Entry 6TG9 (electron microscopy, 3.24 A resolution); this record covers chains A and B of the 8 polymer chains in the assembly.

Chain A:
Molecule: Formate dehydrogenase subunit alpha
From: Rhodobacter capsulatus
UniProt: A0A0E2PAE3 (A0A0E2PAE3_RHOCA); residue numbers follow UniProt; this construct covers 1-958
Sequence (958 residues; row label = number of the first residue in the row):
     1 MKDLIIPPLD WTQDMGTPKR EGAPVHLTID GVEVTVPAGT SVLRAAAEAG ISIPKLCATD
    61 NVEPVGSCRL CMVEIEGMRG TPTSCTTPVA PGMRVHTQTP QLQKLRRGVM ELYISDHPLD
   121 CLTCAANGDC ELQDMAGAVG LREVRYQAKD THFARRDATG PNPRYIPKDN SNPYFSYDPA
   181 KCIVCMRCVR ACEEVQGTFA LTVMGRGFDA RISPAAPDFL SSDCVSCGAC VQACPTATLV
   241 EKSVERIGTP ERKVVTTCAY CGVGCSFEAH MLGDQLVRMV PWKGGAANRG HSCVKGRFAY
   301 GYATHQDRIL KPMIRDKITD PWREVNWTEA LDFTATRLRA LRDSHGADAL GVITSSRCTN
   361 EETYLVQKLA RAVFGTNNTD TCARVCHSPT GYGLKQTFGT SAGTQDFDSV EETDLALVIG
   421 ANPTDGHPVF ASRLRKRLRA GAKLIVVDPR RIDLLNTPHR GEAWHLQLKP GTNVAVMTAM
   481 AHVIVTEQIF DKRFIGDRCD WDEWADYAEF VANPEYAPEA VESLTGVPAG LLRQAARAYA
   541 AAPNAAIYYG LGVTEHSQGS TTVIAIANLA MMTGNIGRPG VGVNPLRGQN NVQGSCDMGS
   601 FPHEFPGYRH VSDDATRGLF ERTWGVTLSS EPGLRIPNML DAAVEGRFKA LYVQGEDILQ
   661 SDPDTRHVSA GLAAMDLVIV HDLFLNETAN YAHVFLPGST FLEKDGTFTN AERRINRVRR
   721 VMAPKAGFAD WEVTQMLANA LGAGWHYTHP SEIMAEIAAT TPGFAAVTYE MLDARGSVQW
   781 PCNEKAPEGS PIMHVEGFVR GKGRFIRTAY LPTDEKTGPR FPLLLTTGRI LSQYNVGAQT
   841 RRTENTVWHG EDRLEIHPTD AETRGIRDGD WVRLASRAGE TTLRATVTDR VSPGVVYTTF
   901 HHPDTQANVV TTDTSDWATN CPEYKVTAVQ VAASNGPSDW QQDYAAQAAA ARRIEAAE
Unresolved in the structure: 1-6, 956-958
Ion coordination: 2Fe-2S cluster Fe: C57, C68, C71, C85; 4Fe-4S cluster Fe site 1: H117, C121, C124, C130; 4Fe-4S cluster Fe site 2: C182, C185, C188, C234; 4Fe-4S cluster Fe site 3: C192, C224, C227, C230; 4Fe-4S cluster Fe site 4: C258, C261, C265, C293; molybdenum(VI) ion: C386 (together with hydrosulfuric acid, molybdopterin guanosine dinucleotide)
Small-molecule neighbours:
  - 2Fe-2S cluster (FES): K55, C57, A58, V65, G66, S67, C68, R69, C71, T83, C85
  - hydrosulfuric acid (H2S): C386, G588, Q589, V592
  - molybdopterin guanosine dinucleotide (MGD; 2-amino-5,6-dimercapto-7-methyl-3,7,8a,9-tetrahydro-8-oxa-1,3,9,10-tetraaza-anthracen-4-one guanosine dinucleotide), molecule 1: C261, K295, C386, I419, G420, A421, N422, D425, G426, H427, V447, D448, P449, R450, I452, L468, P470, G471, N473, G550, L551, G552, H556, L586, R587, G588, Q589, T826, T827, G828, R829, I830, L831, S832, Q833, Y834, N835, Y897, H901, K925
  - molybdopterin guanosine dinucleotide (MGD), molecule 2: R357, C358, C382, V385, C386, L551, E555, Q589, G655, E656, D657, S661, H681, D682, L683, F684, N686, G698, S699, T700, F701, K704, D730, T827, G828, R829, Y834, N835, V836, A838, Q839, F900, N908, T911, Y924, K925
  - 4Fe-4S cluster (SF4), molecule 1: H117, P118, D120, C121, C124, A126, N127, C130, L132, Q133, K181, T236, A237
  - 4Fe-4S cluster (SF4), molecule 2: F175, C192, T198, L201, F219, C224, V225, S226, C227, G228, A229, C230
  - 4Fe-4S cluster (SF4), molecule 3: Y177, C182, I183, V184, C185, M186, R187, C188, I212, C234, P235, T236, T238, L239
  - 4Fe-4S cluster (SF4), molecule 4: C258, Y260, C261, V263, G264, C265, F267, S292, C293, K295, G296, P428, V429
From the paper describing this entry:
  - molybdenum(VI) ion coordination: C386
  - catalytic residues: H387, R587 (citing earlier work)

Chain B:
Molecule: Formate dehydrogenase subunit beta
From: Rhodobacter capsulatus
UniProt: A0A0E2P9P2 (A0A0E2P9P2_RHOCA); residues 1-500 here = UniProt positions 1-500
Sequence (500 residues; each row starts with the number of its first residue):
     1 MKIWLPCDAA AKACGAEAVL AALRLEAEKR GGALDIARNG SRGMIWLEPL LEVETPAGRI
    61 GFGPMTPADV PALFDALESH PKALGLVEEI PFFKRQTRLT FARCGRIEPL SLAQFAAAEG
   121 WAGLRKALKM TPAEVVEEVL ASGLRGRGGA GFPTGIKWRT VAAAQADQKY IVCNVDEGDS
   181 GSFADRMLIE GDPFCLVEGM AIAGHAVGAT RGYVYIRSEY PDAIAVMRAA IAMAKPFLAE
   241 AGFEMEVRVG AGAYVCGEET SLLNSLEGKR GTVRAKPPLP ALKGLFGKPT VVNNLLSLAA
   301 VPWIIAHGAK AYESFGMDRS RGTIPLQIGG NVKRGGLFET GFGITLGELV EDICGGTASG
   361 RPVKAVQVGG PLGAYHPVSD YHLPFCYEQF AGQGGLVGHA GLVVHDDTAD MLKLARFAME
   421 FCAIESCGTC TPCRIGAVRG VEVIDRIAAG DASAMPLLDD LCQTMKLGSL CALGGFTPYP
   481 VQSAIRHFPA DFPCAREAAE
Unresolved in the structure: 494-500
Ion coordination: 4Fe-4S cluster Fe: C427, C430, C433, C471
Small-molecule neighbours:
  - FMN (flavin mononucleotide): R145, G146, R147, G148, G149, T154, K157, N174, D176, E177, G178, Y254, G257, E258, E259, V292, N293, N294, S297, A472, L473
  - NADH (NAI; 1,4-dihydronicotinamide adenine dinucleotide): A150, F152, K157, T160, E258, E259, L279, P280, A281, V292, K466, L467, S469, L470, C471, A472, G475, F476
  - 4Fe-4S cluster (SF4): V255, V273, S426, C427, G428, T429, C430, C433, R434, S469, L470, C471, L473, G474
From the paper describing this entry:
  - binding site for NADH: F152, K157, E259

Chain A / chain B interface:
Contacting residue pairs - 47 pairs, chain A then chain B:
  G66(A) - C430(B)
  G66(A) - L470(B)
  S67(A) - T429(B)  hydrogen bond (side chain-backbone)
  S67(A) - C430(B)
  S67(A) - T431(B)  hydrogen bond (backbone-backbone)
  R69(A) - G468(B)  hydrogen bond (side chain-backbone)
  R69(A) - L470(B)
  M72(A) - L467(B)
  M72(A) - G468(B)
  T81(A) - L467(B)  hydrogen bond (side chain-backbone)
  T86(A) - A275(B)
  T86(A) - P277(B)
  K104(A) - Q463(B)
  L105(A) - T464(B)
  L105(A) - L467(B)  hydrophobic
  V109(A) - T464(B)
  L112(A) - I435(B)
  L112(A) - G436(B)
  Y113(A) - T431(B)  hydrogen bond
  S115(A) - R439(B)  hydrogen bond
  R145(A) - R446(B)  hydrogen bond (backbone-side chain)
  R145(A) - D460(B)  salt bridge
  Y146(A) - R446(B)
  Y146(A) - L457(B)  hydrophobic
  Y146(A) - L461(B)
  Q147(A) - E442(B)
  Q147(A) - R446(B)
  A148(A) - R439(B)
  A148(A) - E442(B)
  K149(A) - E442(B)
  D150(A) - R439(B)  hydrogen bond (backbone-side chain)
  D150(A) - E442(B)
  V184(A) - R434(B)
  V203(A) - R270(B)  hydrogen bond (backbone-side chain)
  G205(A) - R270(B)  hydrogen bond (backbone-side chain)
  R206(A) - G252(B)
  R206(A) - I424(B)  hydrogen bond (side chain-backbone)
  R206(A) - E425(B)  salt bridge
  R206(A) - S426(B)
  G207(A) - S426(B)  hydrogen bond (backbone-backbone)
  G207(A) - C427(B)
  G207(A) - G428(B)
  G207(A) - R434(B)
  F208(A) - R434(B)
  F208(A) - V438(B)  hydrophobic
  F208(A) - R439(B)
  R211(A) - R434(B)
Other interface residues (no listed pair), chain A (33 interface residues in all): C68, G80, P88, Q101, E111, D116, T151, M186
Other interface residues (no listed pair), chain B (31 interface residues in all): P432, V443, D451, S469

Overview:
Chain A and chain B form an interface of 33 and 31 residues respectively; the contacts include 12 hydrogen
bonds and 2 salt bridges. Polar pairs include R145(A)-D460(B), R206(A)-E425(B) and S67(A)-T429(B). From the
paper: catalytic residues H387(A) and R587(A); a binding site for NADH at F152(B), K157(B) and E259(B).
Chain A is Formate dehydrogenase subunit alpha and chain B is Formate dehydrogenase subunit beta, both from
Rhodobacter capsulatus; the structure, Cryo-EM Structure of NADH reduced form of NAD+-dependent Formate
Dehydrogenase from Rhodobacter capsulatus, was determined by electron microscopy together with 6TGA from the
same study.
